4BWX - chains A and B; structure by X-ray diffraction, 2.85 A resolution.

== Chain A (and B) ==
Molecule: Pab-dependent poly(a)-specific ribonuclease subunit pan-3
Organism: Neurospora crassa
Notes: fragment: pseudokinase domain, coiled coil, cterminal knob domain, residues 234-656; chain B of this document is another copy of the same molecule, construct and numbering; everything in this record applies to it too
Reference sequence: Q7SDP4 (PAN3_NEUCR); residues 234-656 here = UniProt positions 234-656
Amino-acid sequence (429 residues; numbered 228 to 656; the number before each row is that of its first residue):
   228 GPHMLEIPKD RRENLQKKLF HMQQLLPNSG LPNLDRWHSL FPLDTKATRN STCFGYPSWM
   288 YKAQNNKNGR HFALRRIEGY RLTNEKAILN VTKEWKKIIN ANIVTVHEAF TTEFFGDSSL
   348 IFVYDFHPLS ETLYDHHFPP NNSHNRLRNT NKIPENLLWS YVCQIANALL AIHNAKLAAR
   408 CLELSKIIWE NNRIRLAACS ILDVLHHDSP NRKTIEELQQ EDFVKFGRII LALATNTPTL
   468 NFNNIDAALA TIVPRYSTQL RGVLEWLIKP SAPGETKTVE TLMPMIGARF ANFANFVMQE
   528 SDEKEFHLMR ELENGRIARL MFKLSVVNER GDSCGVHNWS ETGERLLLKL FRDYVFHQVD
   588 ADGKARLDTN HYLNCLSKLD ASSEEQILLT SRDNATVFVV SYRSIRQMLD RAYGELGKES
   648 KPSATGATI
Not modelled in the structure: 228-233, 368-377, 558-565, 647-656 (chain B: 228-233, 372-377, 558-567, 647-656)
Construct notes: expression tag (228-233); engineered mutation Met510 (Leu in Q7SDP4), Pro511 (Gly in Q7SDP4), Met512 (Gly in Q7SDP4), Gly514 (Thr in Q7SDP4), Ala515 (Thr in Q7SDP4), Arg516 (His in Q7SDP4), Phe517 (Leu in Q7SDP4)
Ion coordination: Mg2+: Asp271 (together with ATP-gamma-S)
Ligand contacts: ATP-gamma-S (AGS; phosphothiophosphoric acid-adenylate ester): Leu270, Asp271, Thr272, Thr275, Arg276, Asn277, Cys280, Ser285, Met287, Ala300, Arg302, Val331, Tyr351, Asp352, Phe353, His354, Ser357, Glu358, Thr359, Asp362, Ser412, Lys413, Ile415, Ala424

== Interface between chain A and chain B ==
Pairs across the interface (129; chain A residue first):
  Arg238(A) with Glu532(B), salt bridge
  Arg239(A) with Arg546(B)
  Leu242(A) with Glu532(B); Met536(B), hydrophobic; Leu539(B), hydrophobic
  Gln243(A) with Arg543(B), hydrogen bond
  Lys245(A) with Glu532(B), salt bridge; Met536(B)
  Leu246(A) with Met536(B)
  Ile326(A) with Gln526(B)
  Asn327(A) with Asn522(B), hydrogen bond; Gln526(B)
  Ala328(A) with Asn522(B), hydrogen bond (backbone-side chain); Met525(B), hydrophobic; Gln526(B)
  Asn329(A) with Met525(B)
  Asn394(A) with Ala518(B); Asn522(B), hydrogen bond; Met525(B)
  Leu397(A) with Ala518(B), hydrophobic; Asn519(B)
  Arg420(A) with Met525(B), hydrogen bond (side chain-backbone); Asp529(B), salt bridge
  Arg422(A) with Asp529(B), salt bridge
  Met510(A) with Gly514(B); Ala515(B)
  Pro511(A) with Pro511(B), hydrophobic
  Gly514(A) with Met510(B)
  Ala515(A) with Met510(B), hydrophobic
  Phe517(A) with Phe517(B), hydrophobic; Ala518(B), hydrophobic
  Ala518(A) with Asn394(B); Leu397(B), hydrophobic; Met510(B), hydrophobic; Phe517(B), hydrophobic
  Asn519(A) with Leu397(B)
  Phe520(A) with Met525(B), hydrophobic
  Ala521(A) with Phe520(B), hydrophobic
  Asn522(A) with Asn327(B), hydrogen bond; Ala328(B), hydrogen bond (side chain-backbone); Asn394(B), hydrogen bond
  Val524(A) with Val524(B), hydrophobic; Met525(B), hydrophobic
  Met525(A) with Ala328(B), hydrophobic; Asn329(B); Asn394(B); Arg420(B), hydrogen bond (backbone-side chain); Phe520(B), hydrophobic; Val524(B), hydrophobic
  Gln526(A) with Ile326(B); Asn327(B); Ala328(B)
  Ser528(A) with Lys531(B), hydrogen bond
  Asp529(A) with Arg420(B), salt bridge; Arg422(B), salt bridge
  Lys531(A) with Ser528(B), hydrogen bond; Glu532(B), salt bridge
  Glu532(A) with Arg238(B), salt bridge; Leu242(B); Lys245(B), salt bridge; Lys531(B), salt bridge
  His534(A) with Leu535(B)
  Leu535(A) with Arg238(B); Leu535(B)
  Met536(A) with Leu246(B), hydrophobic
  Glu538(A) with Glu538(B); Leu539(B); Asn541(B); Gly542(B), hydrogen bond (side chain-backbone)
  Leu539(A) with Leu242(B), hydrophobic; Gln243(B); Leu246(B), hydrophobic; Glu538(B)
  Asn541(A) with Asn541(B); Gly542(B); Ala545(B)
  Gly542(A) with Asn541(B)
  Arg543(A) with Leu246(B)
  Ala545(A) with Ile544(B), hydrophobic
  Arg546(A) with Leu600(B)
  Met548(A) with Met548(B); Phe549(B), hydrophobic; Ser552(B)
  Phe549(A) with Met548(B), hydrophobic; Phe583(B), hydrophobic; Tyr599(B), hydrophobic; Leu600(B), hydrophobic; Leu603(B), hydrophobic
  Ser552(A) with Met548(B); Phe583(B); His584(B), hydrogen bond (backbone-side chain)
  Val553(A) with Phe583(B); His584(B), hydrogen bond (backbone-side chain); Tyr599(B)
  Asn555(A) with His584(B), hydrogen bond (backbone-side chain)
  Glu556(A) with Glu556(B); Arg579(B), salt bridge; His584(B)
  Arg557(A) with Val586(B); Ala592(B)
  Arg579(A) with Glu556(B)
  Phe583(A) with Phe549(B), hydrophobic; Ser552(B); Val553(B), hydrophobic
  His584(A) with Ser552(B), hydrogen bond (side chain-backbone); Val553(B); Asn555(B), hydrogen bond (side chain-backbone); Glu556(B)
  Gln585(A) with Arg557(B)
  Lys591(A) with Glu646(B)
  Ala592(A) with Arg557(B); Leu643(B); Glu646(B)
  Leu594(A) with Val553(B), hydrophobic; Tyr640(B); Gly644(B)
  Tyr599(A) with Phe549(B), hydrophobic; Val553(B); Tyr640(B)
  Leu600(A) with Phe549(B), hydrophobic
  Leu603(A) with Phe549(B), hydrophobic
  Asp607(A) with Gln250(B), hydrogen bond
  Ala608(A) with Gln250(B)
  Tyr640(A) with Leu594(B), hydrophobic; Tyr599(B)
  Leu643(A) with Ala592(B)
  Gly644(A) with Leu594(B)
  Glu646(A) with Lys591(B), hydrogen bond (backbone-side chain); Ala592(B), hydrogen bond (side chain-backbone)
Other interface residues (no listed pair), chain A (70 interface residues in all): Gln391, Glu540, Ile544, Val586, Thr596, Arg630
Other interface residues (no listed pair), chain B (69 interface residues in all): Arg239, Leu252, Gln391, Ala521, His534, Glu540, Gly590, Thr596

== Overview ==
70 residues of chain A and 69 residues of chain B are in contact, with 20 hydrogen bonds and 11 salt bridges.
Polar pairs include Arg238(A)-Glu532(B), Lys245(A)-Glu532(B) and Arg420(A)-Asp529(B). Ligands of chain A:
ATP-gamma-S.
Chain A and chain B are both Pab-dependent poly(a)-specific ribonuclease subunit pan-3 (Neurospora crassa);
the structure, Structure of Neurospora crassa PAN3 pseudokinase mutant, was determined by X-ray diffraction
(same publication as 4BWK and 4BWP).
